3ZDM - chains B and C of the 6 polymer chains in the assembly; structure by X-ray diffraction, 1.80 A resolution.

# Chain B
Name: Small glutamine-rich tetratricopeptide repeat- containing protein 2
Organism: Saccharomyces cerevisiae
Notes: fragment: n-terminal domain, residues 1-72
Reference sequence: Q12118 (SGT2_YEAST); residue numbers follow UniProt; this construct covers 1-72
Sequence (72 residues; row label = number of the first residue in the row):
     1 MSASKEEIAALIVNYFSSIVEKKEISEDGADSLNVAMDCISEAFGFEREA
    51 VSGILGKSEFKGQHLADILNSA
Disordered / not traced: 1, 52-72

# Chain C
Name: Ubiquitin-like protein MDY2
Organism: Saccharomyces cerevisiae
Notes: fragment: ubiquitin-like domain, residues 71-151
Reference sequence: Q12285 (MDY2_YEAST); residues 71-151 here = UniProt positions 71-151
Sequence (81 residues; row label = number of the first residue in the row):
    71 NAAVHLTLKKIQAPKFSIEHDFSPSDTILQIKQHLISEEKASHISEIKLL
   121 LKGKVLHDNLFLSDLKVTPANSTITVMIKPN
Disordered / not traced: 71, 151

# Chain B / chain C interface
Residue-residue contacts (10; chain B residue first):
  Asp28(B) - His127(C)  salt bridge
  Asp31(B) - Val125(C)
  Asp31(B) - His127(C)  salt bridge
  Ser32(B) - Gly123(C)  hydrogen bond (side chain-backbone)
  Ser32(B) - Val125(C)
  Val35(B) - Lys118(C)
  Val35(B) - Leu120(C)  hydrophobic
  Cys39(B) - Ile81(C)  hydrophobic
  Glu42(B) - Gln82(C)
  Glu42(B) - Ala83(C)  hydrogen bond (side chain-backbone)
Also at the interface, not in a pair above, chain B (8 interface residues in all): Asn34, Asp38
Also at the interface, not in a pair above, chain C (10 interface residues in all): Lys124, Met147

# Summary
The interface between chain B and chain C involves 8 residues on one side and 10 on the other, with 2 hydrogen
bonds and 2 salt bridges. Among the polar pairs are Asp28(B)-His127(C), Asp31(B)-His127(C) and
Ser32(B)-Gly123(C).
Chain B is Small glutamine-rich tetratricopeptide repeat- containing protein 2 and chain C is Ubiquitin-like
protein MDY2, both from Saccharomyces cerevisiae; the structure, Crystal structure of the Sgt2 N domain and
the Get5 UBL domain complex, was determined by X-ray diffraction.
